Entry 4DR4 (X-ray diffraction, 3.97 A resolution); this record covers chains A and N of the 23 polymer chains in the assembly.

# Chain A
Molecule: 16S rRNA
From: Thermus thermophilus
Sequence (1522 nucleotides; row label = number of the first residue in the row; note: 42 numbers in that range are skipped by the numbering (no residue carries them; nothing is unmodelled there); a row labelled like 190A-190L holds insertion residues (190A, then the next letters in order); numbering starts at 0):
     0 UUUGUUGGAGAGUUUGAUCCUGGCUCAGGGUGAACGCUGGCGGCGUGCCU
    50 AAGACAUGCAAGUCGUGCGGG
    73 CCGCGGGGUUUU
    88 ACUCCG
    95 UGGUC
   101 AGCGGCGGACGGGUGAGUAACGCGUGGGU
  129A G
   130 ACCUACCCGGAAGAGGGGGACAACCCGGGGAAACUCGGGCUAAUCCCCCA
   180 UGUGGACCCGC
190A-190L CCCUUGGGGUGU
   191 GUCCAAAGGGCUUU
   216 GCCCGCUUCCGGAUGGGCCCGCGUCCCAUCAGCUAGUUGGUGGGGUAAUG
   266 GCCCACCAAGGCGACGACGGGUAGCCGGUCUGAGAGGAUGGCCGGCCACA
   316 GGGGCACUGAGACACGGGCCCCACUCCUACGGGAGGCAGCAGUUAGGAAU
   366 CUUCCGCAAUGGGCGCAAGCCUGACGGAGCGACGCCGCUUGGAGGAAGAA
   416 GCCCUUCGGGGUGUAAACUCCUGAA
   442 CCCGGGACGAAACCCCCGACGA
   474 GGGGACUGACGGUACCGGG
   494 GUAAUAGCGCCGGCCAACUCCGUGCCAGCAGCCGCGGUAAUACGGAGGGC
   544 GCGAGCGUUACCCGGAUUCACUGGGCGUAAAGGGCGUGUAGGCGGCCUGG
   594 GGCGUCCCAUGUGAAAGACCACGGCUCAACCGUGGGGGAGCGUGGGAUAC
   644 GCUCAGGCUAGACGGUGGGAGAGGGUGGUGGAAUUCCCGGAGUAGCGGUG
   694 AAAUGCGCAGAUACCGGGAGGAACGCCGAUGGCGAAGGCAGCCACCUGGU
   744 CCACCCGUGACGCUGAGGCGCGAAAGCGUGGGGAGCAAACCGGAUUAGAU
   794 ACCCGGGUAGUCCACGCCCUAAACGAUGCGCGCUAGGUCUCUGGGUCU
   848 CCUGGGGGCCGAAGCUAACGCGUUAAGCGCGCCGCCUGGGGAGUACGGCC
   898 GCAAGGCUGAAACUCAAAGGAAUUGACGGGGGCCCGCACAAGCGGUGGAG
   948 CAUGUGGUUUAAUUCGAAGXAACGCGAAGAACCUUACCAGGCCUUGACAU
   998 GCUAGG
 1003A G
  1004 AACCCGGGUGAAAGCCUGGGGUGCCCC
1030A-1030D GCGA
  1031 GGGGAGCCCUAGCACAGGUGCUGCAUGGCCGUCGUCAGCUCGUGCCGUGA
  1081 GGUGUUGGGUUAAGUCCCGCAACGAGCGCAACCCCCGCCGUUAGUUGCCA
  1131 GCGGUUCGGCCGGGCACUCUAACGGGACUGCCCGCGAAA
  1171 GCGGGAGGAAGGAGGGGACGACGUCUGGUCAGCAUGGCCCUUACGGCCUG
  1221 GGCGACACACGUGCUACAAUGCCCACUACAAAGCGAUGCCACCCGGCAAC
  1271 GGGGAGCUAAUCGCAAAAAGGUGGGCCCAGUUCGGAUUGGGGUCUGCAAC
  1321 CCGACCCCAUGAAGCCGGAAUCGCUAGUAAUCGCGGAUCAG
 1361A C
  1362 CAUGCCGCGGUGAAUACGUUCCCGGGCCUUGUACACACXGCCXGUXACGC
  1412 CAUGGGAGCGGGCUCUACCCGAAGUCGCCGGG
  1446 AGCCUACGGG
  1459 CAGGCGCCGAGGGUAGGGCCCGUGACUGGGGCGAAGUCGUAACAAGGUAG
  1509 CUGUACCGGAAGGUGCGGCUGGAUCCACUCCUUUCU
Not modelled in the structure: 0-4, 1534-1538
Construct notes: conflict C1534 (A2157 in M26923.1), A1535 (C2158 in M26923.1)
Modified residues: PSU (pseudouridine-5'-monophosphate) at position 516, 7MG (7N-methyl-8-hydroguanosine-5'-monophosphate) at position 527, M2G (N2-dimethylguanosine-5'-monophosphate) at position 966, 5MC (5-methylcytidine-5'-monophosphate) at position 967, 2MG (2N-methylguanosine-5'-monophosphate) at position 1207, 5MC (5-methylcytidine-5'-monophosphate) at position 1400, 4OC (4n,o2'-methylcytidine-5'-monophosphate) at position 1402, 5MC (5-methylcytidine-5'-monophosphate) at position 1404, 5MC (5-methylcytidine-5'-monophosphate) at position 1407, UR3 (3-methyluridine-5'-monophoshate) at position 1498, MA6 (6N-dimethyladenosine-5'-monophoshate) at position 1518, MA6 (6N-dimethyladenosine-5'-monophoshate) at position 1519, PSU (pseudouridine-5'-monophosphate) at position 1540, PSU (pseudouridine-5'-monophosphate) at position 1541
Bound ions: Mg2+ site 1 near U5 (its only coordinating residue here); Mg2+ site 2 near U12 (its only coordinating residue here); Mg2+ site 3 near G21 (its only coordinating residue here); Mg2+ site 4 near C48 (its only coordinating residue here); Mg2+ site 5 near A53 (its only coordinating residue here); Mg2+ site 6: A59, C386; Mg2+ site 7 near U62 (its only coordinating residue here); Mg2+ site 8: G107, G324; Mg2+ site 9: A109, G331; Mg2+ site 10 near G111 (its only coordinating residue here); Mg2+ site 11 near G113 (its only coordinating residue here); Mg2+ site 12: G117, G289; 83 more Mg2+ sites not listed
Residues lining bound ligands:
  - paromomycin (PAR), molecule 1: U30, G31, C48, U49, U304, G306, C554, C555
  - paromomycin (PAR), molecule 2: G31, C47, C48, A50, A51, G52, A53, G113, U114, G115, A353, C355, A356, G357, U358, U359, A360, G361, C366
  - paromomycin (PAR), molecule 3: G64, U65, G68, G69, G70, G93, U95, G96, G97, U98, C99
  - paromomycin (PAR), molecule 4: C106, U133, A134, C135, C136, C221, U222, C225, G226, G227, A228, A325
  - paromomycin (PAR), molecule 5: A119, A120, C121, G122, C123, G236, C237, G238, U239, C240, C241, C242, G281, A282, G284, G285
  - paromomycin (PAR), molecule 6: G127, G128, U129, C131, G230, G231, C233, U605, G606
  - paromomycin (PAR), molecule 7: A412, G413, A414, A415, C417, C418, C419, G424, G425, G426, U427, G428
  - paromomycin (PAR), molecule 8: G567, G568, C569, G570, G575, G821, C822, G874, C875, C877, G881
  - paromomycin (PAR), molecule 9: U598, C599, C600, A602, U603, G604, A632, G633, C634, G635, U636, G637
  - paromomycin (PAR), molecule 10: G604, U605, G606, A608, G629, G630, G631
  - paromomycin (PAR), molecule 11: G610, A611, C612, C613, A614, A622, C623, C624, G625, U626, G627
  - paromomycin (PAR), molecule 12: G661, G662, A663, G664, G666, C739, U740, G741, G742, U743
  - paromomycin (PAR), molecule 13: U669, G670, G671, U672, G673, G714, A715, A716, C717, G734, C805, C806, A807
  - paromomycin (PAR), molecule 14: A716, C717, G718, C732, A733, A767, C805, C806, G1525, G1526
  - paromomycin (PAR), molecule 15: G771, U772, G773, G774, G775, G776, A802, G803
  - paromomycin (PAR), molecule 16: G933, C1060, G1061, U1062, U1065, C1066, C1189, G1190
  - paromomycin (PAR), molecule 17: G1258, C1259, C1260, A1261, C1262, C1270, G1271, G1272, G1273, G1274, C1314, U1315
  - paromomycin (PAR), molecule 18: G1405, U1406, 5MC_1407, A1408, C1409, G1489, C1490, G1491, A1492, A1493, G1494, U1495, C1496

# Chain N
Molecule: 30S ribosomal protein S14
From: Thermus thermophilus
Reference sequence: Q5SHQ1 (RS14Z_THET8); residue numbers follow UniProt; this construct covers 1-61
Chain sequence (61 residues; each row starts with the number of its first residue):
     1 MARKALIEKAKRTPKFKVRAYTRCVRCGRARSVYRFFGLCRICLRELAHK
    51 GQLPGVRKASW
Not modelled in the structure: 1
Bound ions: Zn2+: Cys24, Cys27, Cys40, Cys43

# How chain A and chain N interact
Pairs across the interface (72):
  G973(A) with Arg41(N), hydrogen bond to the phosphate
  A974(A) with Arg29(N), salt bridge to the phosphate; Arg31(N), base contact; Ser32(N), hydrogen bond to the phosphate; Arg41(N), salt bridge to the phosphate
  A975(A) with Ser32(N), hydrogen bond to the sugar; Tyr34(N), base contact
  G976(A) with Arg31(N), phosphate contact; Ser32(N), hydrogen bond to the phosphate
  A977(A) with Arg31(N), salt bridge to the phosphate
  C979(A) with Val18(N), hydrogen bond to the base; Arg19(N), hydrogen bond to the base
  C980(A) with Val18(N), base contact; Arg19(N), hydrogen bond to the sugar; Tyr21(N), sugar contact
  U981(A) with Leu6(N), phosphate contact; Tyr21(N), sugar contact; Arg23(N), phosphate contact; Ala30(N), phosphate contact
  U982(A) with Arg23(N), salt bridge to the phosphate
  A983(A) with Arg3(N), salt bridge to the phosphate; Leu6(N), phosphate contact
  A994(A) with Ala5(N), base contact; Lys11(N), sugar contact
  A1015(A) with Lys15(N), hydrogen bond to the phosphate
  A1016(A) with Lys15(N), salt bridge to the phosphate
  G1047(A) with Lys4(N), phosphate contact
  G1048(A) with Ala2(N), phosphate contact; Arg3(N), phosphate contact; Lys4(N), hydrogen bond to the phosphate
  U1049(A) with Ala2(N), base contact; Arg3(N), hydrogen bond to the sugar
  C1059(A) with Arg45(N), hydrogen bond to the phosphate
  C1060(A) with Arg45(N), salt bridge to the phosphate
  C1114(A) with Ser60(N), hydrogen bond to the sugar
  C1115(A) with Ser60(N), sugar contact; Trp61(N), base contact
  G1186(A) with Trp61(N), hydrogen bond to the base
  G1187(A) with Ser60(N), base contact; Trp61(N), hydrogen bond to the sugar
  A1188(A) with Lys58(N), phosphate contact; Ser60(N), sugar contact
  C1189(A) with Lys58(N), salt bridge to the phosphate
  G1202(A) with Ala2(N), phosphate contact; Cys27(N), hydrogen bond to the sugar; Arg29(N), sugar contact; Ile42(N), base contact; Cys43(N), hydrogen bond to the base; Glu46(N), hydrogen bond to the base
  C1203(A) with Ala2(N), hydrogen bond to the phosphate; Cys27(N), sugar contact
  G1216(A) with Arg3(N), salt bridge to the phosphate; Ala5(N), phosphate contact
  C1217(A) with Ala5(N), phosphate contact; Glu8(N), phosphate contact
  C1218(A) with Glu8(N), phosphate contact
  U1219(A) with Lys15(N), phosphate contact; Arg19(N), salt bridge to the phosphate
  G1316(A) with Val18(N), phosphate contact
  C1317(A) with Phe16(N), stacking on the base; Lys17(N), phosphate contact; Val18(N), phosphate contact
  A1357(A) with Tyr34(N), sugar contact
  U1358(A) with Val33(N), sugar contact; Tyr34(N), phosphate contact; Arg35(N), hydrogen bond to the phosphate
  C1359(A) with Thr22(N), phosphate contact; Val33(N), phosphate contact; Arg35(N), salt bridge to the phosphate
  A1360(A) with Arg35(N), salt bridge to the phosphate
  G1368(A) with Trp61(N), hydrogen bond to the phosphate
  C1369(A) with Trp61(N), hydrogen bond to the phosphate
Also at the interface, not in a pair above, chain A (40 interface residues in all): G1058, A1204
Also at the interface, not in a pair above, chain N (33 interface residues in all): Phe36, Ala59

# In short
40 residues of chain A and 33 residues of chain N are in contact; the contacts include 21 hydrogen bonds, 12
salt bridges and 1 aromatic stacking contact. Polar pairs include C979(A)-Val18(N), C979(A)-Arg19(N) and
G1186(A)-Trp61(N). Chain A binds 18 copies of paromomycin.
Here chain A is 16S rRNA and chain N is 30S ribosomal protein S14, both from Thermus thermophilus. Entry 4DR4
(Crystal structure of the Thermus thermophilus (HB8) 30S ribosomal subunit with codon, cognate transfer RNA
anticodon ...) was determined by X-ray diffraction (same publication as 4DR1, 4DR2, 4DR3, 4DR5, 4DR6 and
4DR7).
